9AWE - chains D and A of the 4 polymer chains in the assembly; structure by X-ray diffraction, 2.80 A resolution.

# Chain D
Name: Fab Light Chain
Source organism: Homo sapiens
Notes: antibody fragment or engineered binder
Amino-acid sequence (215 residues; numbered 0 to 214; the number before each row is that of its first residue; numbering starts at 0):
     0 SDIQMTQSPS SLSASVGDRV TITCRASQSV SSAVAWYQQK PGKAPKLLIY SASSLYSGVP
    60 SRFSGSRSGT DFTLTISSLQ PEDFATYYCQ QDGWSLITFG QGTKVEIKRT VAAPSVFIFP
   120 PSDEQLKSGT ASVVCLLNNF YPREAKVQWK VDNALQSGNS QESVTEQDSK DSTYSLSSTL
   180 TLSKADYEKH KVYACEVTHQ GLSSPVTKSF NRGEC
Disordered / not traced: 0-3, 213-214
Disulfide bonds: Cys23-Cys88, Cys134-Cys194

# Chain A
Name: Histone chaperone ASF1
Source organism: Homo sapiens
UniProtKB: P32447 (ASF1_YEAST); numbering as in UniProt (aligned over 2-159)
Amino-acid sequence (161 residues; each row starts with the number of its first residue):
     1 SSIVSLLGIK VLNNPAKFTD PYEFEITFEC LESLKHDLEW KLTYVGSSRS LDHDQELDSI
    61 LVGPVPVGVN KFVFSADPPS AELIPASELV SVTVILLSCS YDGREFVRVG YYVNNEYDEE
   121 ELRENPPAKV QVDHIVRNIL AEKPRVTRFN IVWDNENEGL E
Disordered / not traced: 1, 155-161
Construct notes: expression tag (1, 160-161)
Swiss-Prot annotation at these positions:
  - mutagenesis: Leu6 (L6M: Enhances transcriptional silencing), His36 to Asp37 (Abrogates stimulation of replication-independent chromatin assembly by the HIR complex and abrogates telomeric silencing), Asp37 (D37R: Reduces transcriptional silencing; when associated with R-39), Glu39 (E39R: Reduces transcriptional silencing; when associated with R-37), Val45 (V45D: Reduces acetylation of histone H3 on 'K-56' and enhances sensitivity to camptothecin), Ser48 (S48R: Abrogates interaction with histone H3 and histone H4 and enhances transcriptional silencing. Reduces acetylation of histone H3 on 'K-9' and 'K-56'; when associated with E-145 or E-147), His53 to Asp54 (Reduces acetylation of histone H3 on 'K-56' and enhances sensitivity to camptothecin), Asp54 (D54R: Reduces transcriptional silencing), Val94 (V94D: Reduces acetylation of histone H3 on 'K-56' and enhances sensitivity to bleomycin, camptothecin, HU and MMS; when associated with D-96 ...), Leu96 (L96D: Reduces acetylation of histone H3 on 'K-56' and enhances sensitivity to bleomycin, camptothecin, HU and MMS; when associated with D-94), Glu105 (E105A: Decreases histone H3/H4 binding affinity), Arg108 (R108E: Reduces transcriptional silencing), 6 further mutagenesis entries in UniProt

# Interface between chain D and chain A
Contacting residue pairs (20):
  Gln27(D) with Val92(A)
  Ser28(D) with Ser47(A)
  Val29(D) with Val94(A), hydrophobic
  Ser30(D) with Ser47(A), hydrogen bond (backbone-side chain); Asp52(A)
  Ala32(D) with Tyr112(A)
  Arg66(D) with Ser47(A); Ser48(A), hydrogen bond (side chain-backbone); Arg49(A); Leu51(A), hydrogen bond (side chain-backbone); Asp52(A), salt bridge
  Gly68(D) with Arg49(A)
  Asp91(D) with Tyr112(A), hydrogen bond (backbone-side chain); Arg145(A), salt bridge
  Gly92(D) with Tyr112(A); Arg145(A), hydrogen bond (backbone-side chain)
  Trp93(D) with Tyr112(A); Asn114(A); Leu140(A); Lys143(A)
Also at the interface, not in a pair above, chain D (12 interface residues in all): Ser31, Ser94
Also at the interface, not in a pair above, chain A (14 interface residues in all): Val45, Asn138

# Overview
12 residues of chain D face 14 of chain A across their interface, with 5 hydrogen bonds and 2 salt bridges.
Among the polar pairs are Arg66(D)-Asp52(A), Asp91(D)-Arg145(A) and Ser30(D)-Ser47(A). From UniProt: 18
mutagenesis sites on chain A.
Here chain D is Fab Light Chain and chain A is Histone chaperone ASF1, both from Homo sapiens. Entry 9AWE (The
crystal structure of an engineered Protein GF with Human Kappa Fab) was determined by X-ray diffraction
together with 9AVO from the same study.
